PDB entry 8G8C | X-ray diffraction, 2.08 A resolution | chains H and L of the 3 polymer chains in the assembly

[Chain H]
Protein: DH1322.1 heavy chain
From: Homo sapiens
Chain sequence (233 residues; each row starts with the number of its first residue; note: 3 numbers in that range are skipped by the numbering (no residue carries them; nothing is unmodelled there); a row labelled like 82A-82C holds insertion residues (82A, then the next letters in order)):
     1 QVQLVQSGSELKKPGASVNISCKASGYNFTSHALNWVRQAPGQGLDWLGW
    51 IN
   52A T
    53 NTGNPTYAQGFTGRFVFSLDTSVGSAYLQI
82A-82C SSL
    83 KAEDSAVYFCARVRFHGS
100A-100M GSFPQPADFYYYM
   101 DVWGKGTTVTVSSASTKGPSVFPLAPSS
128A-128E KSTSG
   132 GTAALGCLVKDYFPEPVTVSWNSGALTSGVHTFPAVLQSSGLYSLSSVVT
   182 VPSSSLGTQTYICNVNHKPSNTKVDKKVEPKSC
Not modelled in the structure: 128A-128E, 212-214
Cystine bridges: Cys-22/Cys-92, Cys-138/Cys-194
Covalent attachments: glycan linked to Asn-19; N-acetylglucosamine (NAG) linked to Asn-28

[Chain L]
Protein: DH1322.1 light chain
From: Homo sapiens
Chain sequence (217 residues; numbered 1 to 214 plus 3 insertion-coded residues; the number before each row is that of its first residue; a row labelled like 95A-95B holds insertion residues (95A, then the next letters in order)):
     1 EIVLTQSPGTLSLSPGERGTLSCRASQ
   27A S
    28 VRGGYLAWYQQKPGQAPRLLIYGASSRATGIPDRFSGSASGTDYTLTISR
    78 LEPEDFAVYYCQFYGGSP
95A-95B RA
    96 LTFGGGTKVEIKRTVAAPSVFIFPPSDEQLKSGTASVVCLLNNFYPREAK
   146 VQWKVDNALQSGNSQESVTEQDSKDSTYSLSSTLTLSKADYEKHKVYACE
   196 VTHQGLSSPVTKSFNRGEC
Not modelled in the structure: 214
Cystine bridges: Cys-23/Cys-88, Cys-134/Cys-194

[Interface between chain H and chain L]
Pairs across the interface (74; chain H residue first):
  Asn-35(H) with Leu-96(L)
  Gln-39(H) with Gln-38(L), hydrogen bond; Tyr-87(L), hydrogen bond
  Gln-43(H) with Tyr-87(L)
  Gly-44(H) with Tyr-87(L)
  Leu-45(H) with Pro-44(L), hydrophobic; Tyr-87(L), hydrophobic; Phe-98(L)
  Trp-47(H) with Ala-95B(L), hydrophobic; Leu-96(L)
  Gln-61(H) with Pro-95(L)
  Phe-91(H) with Gln-38(L); Gln-42(L); Ala-43(L), hydrophobic
  Phe-97(H) with Tyr-32(L)
  Pro-100D(H) with Tyr-32(L)
  Gln-100E(H) with Tyr-32(L), hydrogen bond (backbone-side chain)
  Pro-100F(H) with Arg-29(L); Gly-30(L); Gly-31(L); Tyr-32(L), hydrophobic
  Phe-100I(H) with Tyr-32(L)
  Tyr-100J(H) with Tyr-49(L), hydrophobic; Gly-50(L); Ser-53(L), hydrogen bond
  Tyr-100K(H) with Tyr-32(L), hydrophobic; Gln-89(L), hydrogen bond (backbone-side chain); Tyr-91(L), hydrophobic; Leu-96(L)
  Tyr-100L(H) with Tyr-36(L); Leu-46(L), hydrophobic; Tyr-49(L), hydrophobic
  Met-100M(H) with Tyr-36(L), hydrogen bond (backbone-side chain); Leu-46(L); Gln-89(L); Leu-96(L), hydrophobic; Phe-98(L), hydrophobic
  Asp-101(H) with Leu-46(L)
  Trp-103(H) with Tyr-36(L); Ala-43(L), hydrophobic; Pro-44(L)
  Gly-104(H) with Ala-43(L)
  Phe-122(H) with Ser-121(L); Glu-123(L); Gln-124(L)
  Pro-123(H) with Ser-121(L); Glu-123(L)
  Leu-124(H) with Phe-118(L), hydrophobic; Val-133(L), hydrophobic
  Ala-125(H) with Phe-118(L)
  Ala-135(H) with Phe-116(L), hydrophobic; Phe-118(L)
  Leu-139(H) with Ser-131(L)
  Lys-141(H) with Gln-124(L); Ser-131(L)
  His-162(H) with Asn-137(L), hydrogen bond; Asn-138(L); Asp-167(L), salt bridge; Ser-174(L), hydrogen bond
  Thr-163(H) with Thr-164(L)
  Phe-164(H) with Leu-135(L), hydrophobic; Ser-162(L); Thr-164(L); Ser-174(L); Leu-175(L); Ser-176(L)
  Pro-165(H) with Ser-162(L), hydrogen bond (backbone-side chain); Val-163(L)
  Val-167(H) with Gln-160(L)
  Leu-168(H) with Gln-160(L), hydrogen bond (backbone-side chain)
  Gln-169(H) with Gln-160(L)
  Val-179(H) with Leu-135(L), hydrophobic
  Thr-181(H) with Asn-137(L)
  Lys-207(H) with Glu-123(L), salt bridge
Interface residues without a listed pair, chain H (44 interface residues in all): Val-37, Asp-46, His-98, Lys-105, Thr-133, Ala-134, Leu-136
Interface residues without a listed pair, chain L (42 interface residues in all): Leu-33, Ala-34, Arg-95A, Ser-127

[Overview]
44 residues of chain H and 42 residues of chain L are in contact; the contacts include 10 hydrogen bonds and 2
salt bridges. Polar pairs include His-162(H)/Asp-167(L), Lys-207(H)/Glu-123(L) and Gln-39(H)/Gln-38(L).
Covalently linked N-acetylglucosamine: at Asn-28(H).
Chain H is DH1322.1 heavy chain and chain L is DH1322.1 light chain, both from Homo sapiens; the structure,
Crystal structure of DH1322.1 Fab in complex with HIV proximal MPER peptide, was determined by X-ray
diffraction together with 8G8A from the same study.
